6LFM - chains B and C of the 7 polymer chains in the assembly; structure by electron microscopy, 3.50 A resolution.

Chain B:
Name: Guanine nucleotide-binding protein G(I)/G(S)/G(T) subunit beta-1
Organism: Homo sapiens
UniProt: P62873 (GBB1_HUMAN); residues 2-340 here = UniProt positions 2-340
Amino-acid sequence (346 residues; numbered -5 to 340; the number before each row is that of its first residue; numbers below 1 keep their minus sign (Ile-5 is residue -5)):
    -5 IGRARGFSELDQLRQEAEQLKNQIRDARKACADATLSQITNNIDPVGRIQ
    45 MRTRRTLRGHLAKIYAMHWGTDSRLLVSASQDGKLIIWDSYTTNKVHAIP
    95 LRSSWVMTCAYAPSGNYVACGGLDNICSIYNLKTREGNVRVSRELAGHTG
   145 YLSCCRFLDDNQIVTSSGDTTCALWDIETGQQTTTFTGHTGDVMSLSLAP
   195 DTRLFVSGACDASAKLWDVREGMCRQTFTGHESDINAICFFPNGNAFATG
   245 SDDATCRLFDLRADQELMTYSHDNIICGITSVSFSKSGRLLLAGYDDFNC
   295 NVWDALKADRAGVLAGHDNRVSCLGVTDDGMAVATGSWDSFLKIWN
Not modelled in the structure: -5 to 2
Construct notes: expression tag (-5 to 1)
UniProt features mapped onto this chain:
  - modified residue: Ser2 (N-acetylserine), His266 (Phosphohistidine)
  - natural variant: Leu30 (L30F: In MRD42; uncertain significance), Arg52 (R52G: In MRD42), Gly64 (G64V: In MRD42), Asp76 (D76E: In MRD42; D76G: In MRD42), Gly77 (G77S: In MRD42), Lys78 (K78R: In MRD42), Ile80 (I80N: In MRD42; I80T: In MRD42), His91 (H91R: In MRD42; uncertain significance), Ala92 (A92T: In MRD42), Pro94 (P94S: In MRD42), Leu95 (L95P: In MRD42), Arg96 (R96L: In MRD42), 5 further natural variant entries in UniProt

Chain C:
Name: Guanine nucleotide-binding protein G(I)/G(S)/G(O) subunit gamma-2
Organism: Homo sapiens
UniProt: P59768 (GBG2_HUMAN); residues 1-71 here = UniProt positions 1-71
Amino-acid sequence (71 residues; row label = number of the first residue in the row):
     1 MASNNTASIAQARKLVEQLKMEANIDRIKVSKAAADLMAYCEAHAKEDPL
    51 LTPVPASENPFREKKFFCAIL
Not modelled in the structure: 1-6, 64-71
UniProt features mapped onto this chain:
  - modified residue: Ala2 (N-acetylalanine), Cys68 (Cysteine methyl ester)
  - lipidation: Cys68 (S-geranylgeranyl cysteine)

How chain B and chain C interact:
Contacting residue pairs (73):
  Leu7(B) - Ile9(C)  hydrophobic
  Leu7(B) - Ala12(C)
  Leu7(B) - Arg13(C)
  Glu10(B) - Val16(C)
  Ala11(B) - Leu15(C)  hydrophobic
  Ala11(B) - Val16(C)  hydrophobic
  Ala11(B) - Leu19(C)
  Leu14(B) - Leu19(C)
  Leu14(B) - Lys20(C)
  Ile18(B) - Ala23(C)  hydrophobic
  Cys25(B) - Lys29(C)
  Cys25(B) - Val30(C)  hydrogen bond (backbone-backbone)
  Ala26(B) - Val30(C)  hydrophobic
  Asp27(B) - Ser31(C)
  Ala28(B) - Val30(C)
  Leu30(B) - Ala34(C)  hydrophobic
  Ile33(B) - Ser31(C)
  Val40(B) - Leu51(C)  hydrophobic
  Ile43(B) - Leu50(C)
  Ile43(B) - Leu51(C)
  Met45(B) - Leu50(C)  hydrophobic
  Arg48(B) - Phe61(C)  hydrogen bond (side chain-backbone)
  Arg48(B) - Arg62(C)  hydrogen bond (side chain-backbone)
  Arg48(B) - Glu63(C)
  Arg49(B) - Pro60(C)
  Arg49(B) - Phe61(C)
  Arg49(B) - Arg62(C)
  Arg49(B) - Glu63(C)
  Ser84(B) - Phe61(C)
  Tyr85(B) - Pro60(C)  hydrophobic
  Cys218(B) - Gln18(C)  hydrogen bond
  Arg219(B) - Ile25(C)
  Thr221(B) - Glu22(C)  hydrogen bond
  Phe235(B) - Leu37(C)  hydrophobic
  Phe235(B) - Tyr40(C)  hydrophobic
  Pro236(B) - Tyr40(C)  hydrogen bond (backbone-side chain)
  Asn237(B) - Asp36(C)
  Asn237(B) - Tyr40(C)
  Ala240(B) - Leu37(C)  hydrophobic
  Leu252(B) - Leu37(C)  hydrophobic
  Asp254(B) - Ala33(C)
  Arg256(B) - Asp26(C)
  Arg256(B) - Arg27(C)
  Arg256(B) - Ile28(C)  hydrogen bond (backbone-backbone)
  Ala257(B) - Ile28(C)
  Ala257(B) - Val30(C)  hydrophobic
  Asp258(B) - Arg27(C)  salt bridge
  Gln259(B) - Val30(C)
  Leu261(B) - Val30(C)  hydrophobic
  Ser279(B) - Leu50(C)
  Lys280(B) - Glu47(C)
  Lys280(B) - Asp48(C)
  Ser281(B) - Cys41(C)  hydrogen bond (backbone-side chain)
  Ser281(B) - His44(C)
  Ser281(B) - Ala45(C)
  Ser281(B) - Asp48(C)
  Gly282(B) - Cys41(C)  hydrogen bond (backbone-side chain)
  Arg283(B) - Cys41(C)
  Arg283(B) - Leu51(C)
  Leu284(B) - Leu50(C)  hydrophobic
  Leu300(B) - Met38(C)  hydrophobic
  Leu300(B) - Cys41(C)  hydrophobic
  Asp323(B) - Pro49(C)
  Gly324(B) - Pro49(C)
  Gly324(B) - Leu50(C)
  Met325(B) - Pro49(C)  hydrophobic
  Met325(B) - Leu50(C)
  Met325(B) - Pro60(C)  hydrophobic
  Ala326(B) - Phe61(C)  hydrophobic
  Val327(B) - Leu50(C)  hydrophobic
  Asn340(B) - Leu50(C)
  Asn340(B) - Asn59(C)  hydrogen bond
  Asn340(B) - Phe61(C)
Other interface residues (no listed pair), chain B (56 interface residues in all): Leu4, Lys15, Arg22, Thr29, Thr34, Trp63, Gln220, Asn239, Leu286, Val320, Ile338

Summary:
Chain B and chain C form an interface of 56 and 36 residues respectively; the contacts include 10 hydrogen
bonds and 1 salt bridge. Polar contacts include Asp258(B)-Arg27(C), Arg48(B)-Phe61(C) and Arg48(B)-Arg62(C).
Chain B is Guanine nucleotide-binding protein G(I)/G(S)/G(T) subunit beta-1 and chain C is Guanine
nucleotide-binding protein G(I)/G(S)/G(O) subunit gamma-2, both from Homo sapiens; the structure, Cryo-EM
structure of a class A GPCR, was determined by electron microscopy, deposited together with 6LFL and 6LFO.
